8FZC - chains A and C of the 3 polymer chains in the assembly; structure by electron microscopy, 5.50 A resolution (low resolution: residue-level contacts below are approximate; hydrogen-bond / salt-bridge calls are withheld).

Chain A (and C):
Protein: Spacer peptide 2
Organism: Human immunodeficiency virus type 2 (ISOLATE ROD)
Notes: chain C of this document is another copy of the same molecule, construct and numbering; everything in this record applies to it too
Reference sequence: P04590 (GAG_HV2RO); numbering as in UniProt (aligned over 150-373)
Amino-acid sequence (224 residues; numbered 150 to 373; the number before each row is that of its first residue):
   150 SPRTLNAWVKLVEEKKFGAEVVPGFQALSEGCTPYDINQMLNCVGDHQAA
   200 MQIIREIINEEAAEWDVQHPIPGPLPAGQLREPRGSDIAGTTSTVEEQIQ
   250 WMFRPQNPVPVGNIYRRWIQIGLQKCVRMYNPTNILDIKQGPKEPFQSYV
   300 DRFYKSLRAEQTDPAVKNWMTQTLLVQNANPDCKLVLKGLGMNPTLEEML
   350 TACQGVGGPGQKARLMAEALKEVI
Swiss-Prot annotation at these positions:
  - region: N191 to Q228 (Interaction with host PPIA/CYPA and NUP153), P219 to A226 (PPIA/CYPA-binding loop)
  - site: M365, A366 (Cleavage)
  - modified residue: S150 (Phosphoserine)

Interface between chain A and chain C:
Contacting residue pairs (24):
  P151(A) - L154(C)
  L154(A) - P151(C)
  N155(A) - N155(C)
  V158(A) - N155(C)
  E163(A) - Q310(C)
  K165(A) - T311(C)
  K165(A) - D312(C)
  C192(A) - N155(C)
  L285(A) - V315(C)
  Q310(A) - E163(C)
  T311(A) - K165(C)
  T311(A) - T311(C)
  D312(A) - K165(C)
  P313(A) - K165(C)
  V315(A) - I284(C)
  V315(A) - L285(C)
  W318(A) - W318(C)
  W318(A) - M319(C)
  W318(A) - T322(C)
  W318(A) - L323(C)
  M319(A) - W318(C)
  M319(A) - M319(C)
  T322(A) - W318(C)
  L323(A) - W318(C)
Also at the interface, not in a pair above, chain A (20 interface residues in all): T282, I284, A314
Also at the interface, not in a pair above, chain C (19 interface residues in all): V158, C192, T282, P313

Summary:
20 residues of chain A face 19 of chain C across their interface.
Both chains are Spacer peptide 2 (Human immunodeficiency virus type 2 (ISOLATE ROD)). Entry 8FZC (HIV-2 Gag
Capsid from Immature Virus-like Particles) was determined by electron microscopy, deposited together with
7TV2.
